Entry 1SYG (X-ray diffraction, 1.90 A resolution); this record covers chain A.

Chain A:
Protein: Staphylococcal nuclease
Source organism: Staphylococcus aureus
Notes: EC 3.1.31.1
Reference sequence: P00644 (NUC_STAAU); residues 1-149 here correspond to UniProt positions 83-231 (UniProt number = residue number + 82)
Amino-acid sequence (149 residues; each row starts with the number of its first residue):
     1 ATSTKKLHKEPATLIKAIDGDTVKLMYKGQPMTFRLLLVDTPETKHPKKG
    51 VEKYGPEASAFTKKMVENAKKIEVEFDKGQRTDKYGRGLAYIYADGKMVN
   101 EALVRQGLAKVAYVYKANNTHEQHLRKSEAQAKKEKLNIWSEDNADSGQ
Not modelled in the structure: 1-5, 142-149
Construct notes: conflict A117 (Pro199 in P00644)
UniProt features mapped onto this chain:
  - active site: R35, E43, R87
  - binding site (Ca(2+)): D21, D40, T41

Summary:
Curated annotation (UniProt) lists 3 active-site residues and 3 Ca2+-binding residues.
Chain A is Staphylococcal nuclease (Staphylococcus aureus); the structure, Engineering alternative beta-turn
types in staphylococcal nuclease, was determined by X-ray diffraction (same publication as 1SYC, 1SYD, 1SYE
and 1SYF).
